Entry 1RXO (X-ray diffraction, 2.20 A resolution); this record covers chains S and I of the 8 polymer chains in the assembly.

[Chain S (and I)]
Name: Ribulose bisphosphate carboxylase/oxygenase
Source organism: Spinacia oleracea
Notes: EC 4.1.1.39; chain I of this document is another copy of the same molecule, construct and numbering; everything in this record applies to it too
UniProtKB: P00870 (RBS1_SPIOL); residues 1-123 here correspond to UniProt positions 58-180 (UniProt number = residue number + 57)
Chain sequence (123 residues; each row starts with the number of its first residue):
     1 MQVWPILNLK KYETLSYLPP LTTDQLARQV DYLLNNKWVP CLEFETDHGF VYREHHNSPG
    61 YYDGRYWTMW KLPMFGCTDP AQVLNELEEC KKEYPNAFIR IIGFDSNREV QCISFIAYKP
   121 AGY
Construct notes: conflict Gln2 (Lys59 in P00870), Ile6 (Thr63 in P00870), Leu7 (Gln64 in P00870), Leu9 (Met66 in P00870), Lys11 (Arg68 in P00870), Glu109 (Gln166 in P00870), Ile113 (Val170 in P00870)

[Chain S / chain I interface]
Pairs across the interface (11):
  Met1(S) with Lys71(I)
  Val3(S) with Phe44(I), hydrophobic; Trp70(I), hydrophobic; Lys71(I)
  Pro5(S) with Tyr94(I)
  Ile6(S) with Thr46(I); Thr68(I); Tyr94(I)
  Leu7(S) with Thr46(I); Asp47(I); Asn96(I)
Also at the interface, not in a pair above, chain S (6 interface residues in all): Trp4
Also at the interface, not in a pair above, chain I (11 interface residues in all): Met69, Leu72, Glu93

[Overview]
6 residues of chain S face 11 of chain I across their interface.
Chain S and chain I are both Ribulose bisphosphate carboxylase/oxygenase (Spinacia oleracea); the structure,
Activated spinach rubisco in complex with its substrate ribulose-1,5-bisphosphate and calcium, was determined
by X-ray diffraction, deposited together with 1RCX.
